PDB entry 6M6H | electron microscopy, 4.50 A resolution (low resolution: residue-level contacts below are approximate; hydrogen-bond / salt-bridge calls are withheld) | chains G and H of the 20 polymer chains in the assembly

[Chain G]
Protein: Capsid vertex component 1
From: Human herpesvirus 2
Reference sequence: P89440 (CVC1_HHV2H); the construct has insertions or renumbered stretches relative to UniProt, so the offset changes along the chain: 1-200 = UniProt 1-200; 204-562 = UniProt 201-559; 569-703 = UniProt 568-702
Amino-acid sequence (702 residues; each row starts with the number of its first residue; note: 9 numbers in that range are skipped by the numbering (no residue carries them; nothing is unmodelled there); a row labelled like 562A-562H holds insertion residues (562A, then the next letters in order)):
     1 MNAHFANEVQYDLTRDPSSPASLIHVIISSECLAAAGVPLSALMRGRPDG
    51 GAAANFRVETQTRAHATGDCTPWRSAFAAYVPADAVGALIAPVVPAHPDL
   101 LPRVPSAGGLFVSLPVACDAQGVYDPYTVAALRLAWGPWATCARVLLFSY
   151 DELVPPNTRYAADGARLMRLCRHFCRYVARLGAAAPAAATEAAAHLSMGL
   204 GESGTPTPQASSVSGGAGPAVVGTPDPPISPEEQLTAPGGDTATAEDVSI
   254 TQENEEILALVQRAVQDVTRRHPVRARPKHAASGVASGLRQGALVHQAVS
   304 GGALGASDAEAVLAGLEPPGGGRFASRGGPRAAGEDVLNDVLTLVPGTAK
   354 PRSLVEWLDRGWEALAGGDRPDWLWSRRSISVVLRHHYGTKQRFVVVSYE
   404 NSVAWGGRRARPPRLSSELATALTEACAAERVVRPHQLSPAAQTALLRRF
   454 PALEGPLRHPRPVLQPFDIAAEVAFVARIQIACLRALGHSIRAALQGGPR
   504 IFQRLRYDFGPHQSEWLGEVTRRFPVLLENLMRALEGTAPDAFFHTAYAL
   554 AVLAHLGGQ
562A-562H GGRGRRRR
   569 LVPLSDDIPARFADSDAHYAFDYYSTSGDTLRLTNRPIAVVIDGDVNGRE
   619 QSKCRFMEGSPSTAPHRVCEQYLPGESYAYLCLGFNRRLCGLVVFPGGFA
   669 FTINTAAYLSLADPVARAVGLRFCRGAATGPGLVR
Disordered / not traced: 46-53, 204-229, 267-354, 562A-562H, 612-617, 628-632, 697-703
Differences from the reference sequence: conflict Met44 (Val in P89440), Leu89 (Ile in P89440), Ile90 (Leu in P89440), Val94 (Ile in P89440), Met198 (Leu in P89440), Leu200 (Met in P89440)

[Chain H]
Protein: Capsid vertex component 2
From: Human herpesvirus 2
Reference sequence: P89448 (CVC2_HHV2H); residues 1-585 here = UniProt positions 1-585
Amino-acid sequence (585 residues; numbered 1 to 585; the number before each row is that of its first residue):
     1 MDPYYPFDALDVWEHRRFIVADSRSFITPEFPRDFYMSPVFNIPRETAAE
    51 RAAVLQAQRTAAAAALENAALQAAELPVDIERRIRPIEQQVHHIADALEA
   101 LETAATAAEEADAARDAEARGEGAADGAAPSPTAGPAAAEMEVQIVRNDP
   151 PLRYDTNLPVDLLHMVYAGRGAAGSSGVVFGTWYRTIQERTIADFPLTTR
   201 SADFRDGRMSKTFMTALVLSLQSCGRLYVGQRHYSAFECAVLCLYLLYRT
   251 THESSPDRDRAPVAFGDLLARLPRYLARLAAVIGDESGRPQYRYRDDKLP
   301 KAQFAAAGGRYEHGALATHVVIATLVRHGVLPAAPGDVPRDTSTRVNPDD
   351 VAHRDDVNRAAAAFLARGHNLFLWEDQTLLRATANTITALAVLRRLLANG
   401 NVYADRLDNRLQLGMLIPGAVPAEAIARGASGLDSGAIKSGDNNLEALCV
   451 NYVLPLYQADPTVELTQLFPGLAALCLDAQAGRPLASTRRVVDMSSGARQ
   501 AALVRLTALELINRTRTNTTPVGEIINAHDALGIQYEQGLGLLAQQARIG
   551 LASNAKRFATFNVGSDYDLLYFLCLGFIPQYLSVA
Disordered / not traced: 95-585
Differences from the reference sequence: conflict Tyr36 (Trp in P89448), Ser38 (Leu in P89448), Thr106 (Ala in P89448), Leu540 (Pro in P89448), Ala555 (Thr in P89448)

[Chain G / chain H interface]
Residue-residue contacts (50):
  Arg509(G) - Ser23(H)
  Tyr510(G) - Ser25(H)
  Tyr510(G) - Phe26(H)
  Asp511(G) - Ser23(H)
  Asp511(G) - Arg24(H)
  Asp511(G) - Ser25(H)
  Asp511(G) - Phe26(H)
  Phe512(G) - Tyr5(H)
  Gln516(G) - Phe26(H)
  Gln516(G) - Thr28(H)
  Ser517(G) - Asp2(H)
  Ser517(G) - Pro3(H)
  Ser517(G) - Tyr5(H)
  Glu518(G) - Arg33(H)
  Trp519(G) - Thr28(H)
  Trp519(G) - Pro29(H)
  Trp519(G) - Phe31(H)
  Trp519(G) - Arg33(H)
  Leu520(G) - Pro3(H)
  Leu520(G) - Tyr5(H)
  Gly521(G) - Met1(H)
  Thr524(G) - Met1(H)
  Arg526(G) - Tyr36(H)
  Arg526(G) - Met37(H)
  Arg526(G) - Ser38(H)
  Arg526(G) - Pro39(H)
  Val529(G) - Pro39(H)
  Leu530(G) - Pro39(H)
  Asn533(G) - Pro39(H)
  Asn533(G) - Phe41(H)
  Arg536(G) - Phe41(H)
  Arg536(G) - Ile43(H)
  Thr594(G) - Pro39(H)
  Ser595(G) - Met37(H)
  Gly596(G) - Met37(H)
  Gly596(G) - Ser38(H)
  Gly596(G) - Pro39(H)
  Gly596(G) - Val40(H)
  Asp597(G) - Val40(H)
  Thr598(G) - Val40(H)
  Cys622(G) - Arg24(H)
  Leu641(G) - Arg24(H)
  Glu644(G) - Ser25(H)
  Glu644(G) - Phe26(H)
  Glu644(G) - Ile27(H)
  Ser645(G) - Ile27(H)
  Tyr646(G) - Ile27(H)
  Tyr646(G) - Pro29(H)
  Pro664(G) - Phe26(H)
  Gly665(G) - Phe26(H)
Interface residues without a listed pair, chain G (29 interface residues in all): Gly643
Interface residues without a listed pair, chain H (22 interface residues in all): Asp22, Pro32

[Overview]
29 residues of chain G and 22 residues of chain H are in contact.
Chain G is Capsid vertex component 1 and chain H is Capsid vertex component 2, both from Human herpesvirus 2;
the structure, Structure of HSV2 C-capsid portal vertex, was determined by electron microscopy together with
6M6G and 6M6I from the same study.
